Entry 2X00 (X-ray diffraction, 2.40 A resolution); this record covers chains C and D of the 5 polymer chains in the assembly.

# Chain C
Protein: Soluble acetylcholine receptor
From: Aplysia californica
UniProtKB: Q8WSF8 (Q8WSF8_APLCA); residues 1-219 here correspond to UniProt positions 18-236 (UniProt number = residue number + 17)
Chain sequence (228 residues; numbered -8 to 219; the number before each row is that of its first residue; numbers below 1 keep their minus sign (Asp-8 is residue -8)):
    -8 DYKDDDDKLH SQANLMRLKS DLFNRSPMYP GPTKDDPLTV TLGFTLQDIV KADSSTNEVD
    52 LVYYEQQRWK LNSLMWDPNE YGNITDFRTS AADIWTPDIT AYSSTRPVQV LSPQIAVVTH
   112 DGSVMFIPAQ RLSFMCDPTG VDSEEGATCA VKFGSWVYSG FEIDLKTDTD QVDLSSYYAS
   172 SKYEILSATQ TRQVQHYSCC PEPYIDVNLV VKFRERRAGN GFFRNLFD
Disordered / not traced: -8 to -6, 208-219
Cystine bridges: Cys127-Cys140, Cys190-Cys191
Small-molecule neighbours:
  - gymnodimine a (GYN), molecule 1: Gln38, Tyr55, Arg79, Val108, Met116, Ile118, Ser167
  - gymnodimine a (GYN), molecule 2: Tyr93, Ser94, Lys143, Ser146, Trp147, Val148, Tyr188, Cys190, Cys191, Tyr195
Reported in the primary citation:
  - binding site for gymnodimine a: Tyr93, Val108, Lys143, Trp147, Val148, Tyr188, Cys190, Tyr195

# Chain D
Protein: Soluble acetylcholine receptor
From: Aplysia californica
UniProtKB: Q8WSF8 (Q8WSF8_APLCA); residues 1-219 here correspond to UniProt positions 18-236 (UniProt number = residue number + 17)
Chain sequence (227 residues; each row starts with the number of its first residue; numbers below 1 keep their minus sign (Asp-7 is residue -7)):
    -7 DYKDDDDLHS QANLMRLKSD LFNRSPMYPG PTKDDPLTVT LGFTLQDIVK ADSSTNEVDL
    53 VYYEQQRWKL NSLMWDPNEY GNITDFRTSA ADIWTPDITA YSSTRPVQVL SPQIAVVTHD
   113 GSVMFIPAQR LSFMCDPTGV DSEEGATCAV KFGSWVYSGF EIDLKTDTDQ VDLSSYYASS
   173 KYEILSATQT RQVQHYSCCP EPYIDVNLVV KFRERRAGNG FFRNLFD
Disordered / not traced: -7 to -4, 209-219
Cystine bridges: Cys127-Cys140, Cys190-Cys191
Small-molecule neighbours:
  - gymnodimine a (GYN), molecule 1: Gln38, Tyr55, Arg79, Val108, Met116, Ile118, Ser167
  - gymnodimine a (GYN), molecule 2: Tyr93, Ser94, Lys143, Ser146, Trp147, Val148, Gln186, Tyr188, Cys190, Cys191, Tyr195

# Chain C / chain D interface
Pairs across the interface (55):
  Lys-1(C) - Asp26(D)
  Lys-1(C) - Asp27(D)
  Lys-1(C) - Pro28(D)
  Ser2(C) - Thr24(D)  hydrogen bond
  Ser2(C) - Asp26(D)
  Gln3(C) - Tyr20(D)
  Gln3(C) - Asp27(D)
  Leu6(C) - Pro21(D)  hydrophobic
  Leu6(C) - Thr24(D)
  Met7(C) - Met19(D)
  Met7(C) - Pro21(D)
  Gln38(C) - Tyr93(D)  hydrogen bond (side chain-backbone)
  Gln38(C) - Ser94(D)
  Gln38(C) - Met126(D)
  Asp39(C) - Met126(D)
  Val41(C) - Thr47(D)
  Val41(C) - Glu49(D)
  Val41(C) - Thr96(D)
  Val53(C) - Ser95(D)
  Val53(C) - Met126(D)  hydrophobic
  Tyr55(C) - Tyr93(D)  hydrogen bond (side chain-backbone)
  Tyr55(C) - Trp147(D)  hydrophobic
  Thr76(C) - Lys25(D)
  Asp77(C) - Lys25(D)  salt bridge
  Arg79(C) - Val148(D)  hydrogen bond (side chain-backbone)
  Arg79(C) - Tyr149(D)
  Arg79(C) - Glu153(D)  salt bridge
  Gln100(C) - Arg97(D)  hydrogen bond
  Gln100(C) - Pro98(D)
  Val101(C) - Pro98(D)
  Leu102(C) - Thr91(D)
  Leu102(C) - Ser95(D)
  Leu102(C) - Arg97(D)
  Leu102(C) - Pro98(D)
  Ser103(C) - Trp147(D)
  Pro104(C) - Asp89(D)
  Pro104(C) - Thr91(D)
  Pro104(C) - Trp147(D)
  Ile106(C) - Asp89(D)
  Ile106(C) - Val148(D)
  Ile118(C) - Trp147(D)  hydrogen bond (backbone-side chain)
  Ala120(C) - Trp147(D)  hydrophobic
  Arg122(C) - Glu49(D)  salt bridge
  Arg122(C) - Thr96(D)  hydrogen bond (side chain-backbone)
  Arg122(C) - Arg97(D)
  Tyr169(C) - Met126(D)
  Tyr169(C) - Cys127(D)  hydrogen bond (side chain-backbone)
  Tyr169(C) - Asp128(D)  hydrogen bond (side chain-backbone)
  Ser171(C) - Asn48(D)  hydrogen bond (backbone-side chain)
  Ser171(C) - Asp128(D)
  Lys173(C) - Ser45(D)  hydrogen bond (side chain-backbone)
  Lys173(C) - Ser46(D)
  Lys173(C) - Thr47(D)
  Lys173(C) - Asn48(D)
  Arg207(C) - Asp128(D)  salt bridge
Other interface residues (no listed pair), chain C (29 interface residues in all): Lys42, Val108, Ser172
Other interface residues (no listed pair), chain D (31 interface residues in all): Pro18, Ser150, Tyr195

# In short
29 residues of chain C and 31 residues of chain D are in contact; the contacts include 11 hydrogen bonds and 4
salt bridges. Polar pairs include Asp77(C)-Lys25(D), Arg79(C)-Glu153(D) and Arg122(C)-Glu49(D). From the
paper: a binding site for gymnodimine a at Tyr93(C), Val108(C) and Lys143(C) among others.
Here chain C is Soluble acetylcholine receptor and chain D is Soluble acetylcholine receptor, both from
Aplysia californica. Entry 2X00 (Crystal structure of a-achbp in complex with gymnodimine A) was determined by
X-ray diffraction, deposited together with 2WZY.
